PDB entry 7Z1C | X-ray diffraction, 1.90 A resolution | chains A and F of the 3 polymer chains in the assembly

[Chain A]
Protein: Spike protein S1
From: Severe acute respiratory syndrome coronavirus 2
UniProt: P0DTC2 (SPIKE_SARS2); residue numbers follow UniProt; this construct covers 330-532
Chain sequence (210 residues; row label = number of the first residue in the row):
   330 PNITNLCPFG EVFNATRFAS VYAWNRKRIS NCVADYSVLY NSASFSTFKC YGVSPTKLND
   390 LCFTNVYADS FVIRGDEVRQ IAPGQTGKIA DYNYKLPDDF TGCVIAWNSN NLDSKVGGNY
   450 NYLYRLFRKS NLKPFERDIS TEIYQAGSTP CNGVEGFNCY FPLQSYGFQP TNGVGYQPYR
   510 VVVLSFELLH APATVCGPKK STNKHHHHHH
Disordered / not traced: 330-332, 529-539
Disulfides: Cys336-Cys361, Cys379-Cys432, Cys391-Cys525, Cys480-Cys488
Covalently attached groups: N-acetylglucosamine (NAG) linked to Asn343
Sequence notes: expression tag (533-539)

[Chain F]
Protein: Nanobody B5
From: Lama glama
Notes: antibody fragment or engineered binder
Chain sequence (134 residues; each row starts with the number of its first residue):
     1 QVQLVESGGG LMQAGGSLRL SCAVSGRTFS TAAMGWFRQA PGKEREFVAA IRWSGGSAYY
    61 ADSVKGRFTI SRDKAKNTVY LQMNSLKYED TAVYYCASYQ ATRSLLSDYA TWPYDYWGQG
   121 TQVTVSSKHH HHHH
Disordered / not traced: 1, 127-134
Disulfides: Cys22-Cys96

[Chain A / chain F interface]
Pairs across the interface (28; chain A residue first):
  Tyr449(A) - Gln100(F)
  Tyr449(A) - Ala101(F)  hydrophobic
  Tyr449(A) - Trp112(F)  hydrophobic
  Asn450(A) - Arg27(F)
  Asn450(A) - Phe29(F)
  Leu452(A) - Thr31(F)
  Leu452(A) - Thr102(F)
  Leu455(A) - Ser104(F)
  Phe456(A) - Ser104(F)
  Val483(A) - Ser57(F)
  Glu484(A) - Arg52(F)  salt bridge
  Glu484(A) - Ser57(F)  hydrogen bond (backbone-side chain)
  Glu484(A) - Ser104(F)
  Glu484(A) - Leu106(F)
  Tyr489(A) - Ser104(F)
  Tyr489(A) - Leu105(F)  hydrophobic
  Phe490(A) - Thr31(F)
  Phe490(A) - Arg52(F)
  Phe490(A) - Ser54(F)
  Phe490(A) - Thr102(F)
  Phe490(A) - Ser104(F)  hydrogen bond (backbone-side chain)
  Leu492(A) - Thr102(F)
  Leu492(A) - Ser104(F)
  Gln493(A) - Thr102(F)
  Gln493(A) - Arg103(F)
  Gln493(A) - Ser104(F)  hydrogen bond (side chain-backbone)
  Ser494(A) - Ala101(F)
  Ser494(A) - Thr102(F)  hydrogen bond (backbone-backbone)
Other interface residues (no listed pair), chain A (13 interface residues in all): Gly482
Other interface residues (no listed pair), chain F (15 interface residues in all): Asp108
From the paper, about this interface:
  - specific contacts: Phe490(A)-Arg52(F) (cation-pi contact), Ser104(F)-Phe490(A) (backbone contact)
  - epitope / paratope residues, chain A: Phe490(A)
  - epitope / paratope residues, chain F: Arg52(F), Ser104(F)

[In short]
13 residues of chain A and 15 residues of chain F are in contact, with 4 hydrogen bonds and 1 salt bridge.
Polar contacts include Glu484(A)-Arg52(F), Glu484(A)-Ser57(F) and Phe490(A)-Ser104(F). The paper describes a
cation-pi contact between Phe490(A) and Arg52(F); a backbone contact between Ser104(F) and Phe490(A). The
paper reports epitope/paratope residues Phe490(A) and Arg52(F) among others.
Here chain A is Spike protein S1 (Severe acute respiratory syndrome coronavirus 2) and chain F is Nanobody B5
(Lama glama). Entry 7Z1C (Nanobody H11-B5 and H11-F2 bound to RBD) was determined by X-ray diffraction (same
publication as 7Z1A, 7Z1B, 7Z1D, 7Z1E, 7Z6V, 7Z7X and 4 further entries).
